Entry 7FFQ (electron microscopy, 3.50 A resolution); this record covers chains J and Q of the 12 polymer chains in the assembly.

Chain J (and Q):
Protein: Spike glycoprotein E2
Organism: Venezuelan equine encephalitis virus (strain TC-83)
Notes: chain Q of this document is another copy of the same molecule, construct and numbering; everything in this record applies to it too
UniProt: P05674 (POLS_EEVV8); residues 1-423 here correspond to UniProt positions 335-757 (UniProt number = residue number + 334)
Amino-acid sequence (423 residues; each row starts with the number of its first residue):
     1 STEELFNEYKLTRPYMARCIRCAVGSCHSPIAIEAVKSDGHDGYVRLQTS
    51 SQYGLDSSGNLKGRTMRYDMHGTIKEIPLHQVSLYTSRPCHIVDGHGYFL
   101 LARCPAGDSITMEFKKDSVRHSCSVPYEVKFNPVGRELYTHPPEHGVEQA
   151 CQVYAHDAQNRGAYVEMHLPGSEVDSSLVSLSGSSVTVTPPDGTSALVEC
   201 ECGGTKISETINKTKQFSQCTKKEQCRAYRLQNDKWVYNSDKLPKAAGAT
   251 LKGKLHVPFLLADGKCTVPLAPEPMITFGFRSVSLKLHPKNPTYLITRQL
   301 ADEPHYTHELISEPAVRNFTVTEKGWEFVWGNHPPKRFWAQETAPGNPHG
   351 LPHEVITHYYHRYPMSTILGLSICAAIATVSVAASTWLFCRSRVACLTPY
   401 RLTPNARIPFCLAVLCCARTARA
Unresolved in the structure: 58-60, 420-423 (chain Q: 56-60, 420-423)
Disulfide bonds: Cys-19/Cys-123, Cys-22/Cys-27, Cys-90/Cys-104, Cys-151/Cys-266, Cys-200/Cys-226, Cys-202/Cys-220
UniProt features mapped onto this chain:
  - site: Tyr-44 (Interaction with host receptor LDLRAD3), Val-93 (Interaction with host receptor LDLRAD3), Val-153 (Interaction with host receptor LDLRAD3), Ala-155 (Interaction with host receptor LDLRAD3), His-156 (Interaction with host receptor LDLRAD3), Ala-262 (Interaction with host receptor LDLRAD3), Ala-423 (Cleavage)
  - lipidation (S-palmitoyl cysteine): Cys-396, Cys-416, Cys-417
  - glycosylation (N-linked (GlcNAc...) asparagine): Asn-212, Asn-318

Chain J / chain Q interface:
Contacting residue pairs (21; chain J residue first):
  Arg-18(J) / Glu-144(Q)
  Ile-20(J) / Pro-143(Q)
  Ile-20(J) / Glu-144(Q)
  Arg-21(J) / Asp-42(Q)
  Arg-21(J) / Arg-103(Q)
  Arg-21(J) / His-141(Q)
  Arg-21(J) / Pro-142(Q)
  Cys-22(J) / Arg-103(Q)  hydrogen bond (backbone-side chain)
  Ala-23(J) / His-91(Q)
  Val-24(J) / Arg-103(Q)  hydrogen bond (backbone-side chain)
  Tyr-85(J) / Pro-89(Q)
  Thr-86(J) / Arg-88(Q)  hydrogen bond (backbone-side chain)
  Ser-87(J) / Arg-88(Q)  hydrogen bond
  Asp-108(J) / Arg-88(Q)  salt bridge
  Asp-108(J) / Thr-140(Q)
  Ser-124(J) / His-141(Q)
  Val-125(J) / Glu-144(Q)
  Pro-126(J) / His-141(Q)
  Pro-126(J) / Pro-142(Q)
  Pro-126(J) / Glu-144(Q)
  Tyr-127(J) / Glu-144(Q)  hydrogen bond
Also at the interface, not in a pair above, chain J (18 interface residues in all): Gly-25, Ser-109, Glu-113, Ser-122

Overview:
18 residues of chain J and 10 residues of chain Q are in contact; the contacts include 5 hydrogen bonds and 1
salt bridge. Among the polar pairs are Asp-108(J)/Arg-88(Q), Cys-22(J)/Arg-103(Q) and Val-24(J)/Arg-103(Q).
Both chains are Spike glycoprotein E2 (Venezuelan equine encephalitis virus (strain TC-83)). Entry 7FFQ
(Cryo-EM structure of VEEV VLP at the 2-fold axes) was determined by electron microscopy together with 7FFE,
7FFF, 7FFL, 7FFN and 7FFO from the same study.
